PDB entry 7NRL | X-ray diffraction, 1.80 A resolution | chains A and P

Chain A:
Name: 14-3-3 protein sigma
Organism: Homo sapiens
UniProtKB: P31947 (1433S_HUMAN); residues 1-248 here = UniProt positions 1-248
Sequence (253 residues; row label = number of the first residue in the row; numbers below 1 keep their minus sign (Gly-4 is residue -4)):
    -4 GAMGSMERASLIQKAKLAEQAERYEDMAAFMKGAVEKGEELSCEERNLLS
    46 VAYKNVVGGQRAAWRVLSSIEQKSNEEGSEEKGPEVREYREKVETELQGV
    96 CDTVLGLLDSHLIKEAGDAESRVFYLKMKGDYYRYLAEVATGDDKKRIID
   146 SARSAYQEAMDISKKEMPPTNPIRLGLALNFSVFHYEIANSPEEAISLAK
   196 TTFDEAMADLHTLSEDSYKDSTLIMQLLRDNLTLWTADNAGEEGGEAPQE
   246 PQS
Disordered / not traced: -4, 71-77, 232-248
Covalently attached groups: 2-(hydroxymethyl)-5-(2-phenylimidazol-1-yl)phenol (UPK) linked to Lys9, Lys122, Lys195
Modified positions: Cys38 (S-hydroxycysteine; CSO)
Construct notes: expression tag (-4 to 0)
Metal / ion sites: Mg2+: Glu35, Glu110, Glu188
Residues lining bound ligands:
  - UPK (2-(hydroxymethyl)-5-(2-phenylimidazol-1-yl)phenol), molecule 1: Ala-3, Met-2, Met1, Phe25, Glu83, Tyr84, Lys87
  - UPK, molecule 2: Cys38, Asn42, Glu115, Phe119, Pro167, Ile168, Gly171, Leu172, Asp215, Ile219
  - UPK, molecule 3: Arg224, Leu227, Thr228, Thr231
UniProt features mapped onto this chain:
  - site (Interaction with phosphoserine on interacting protein): Arg56, Arg129
  - modified residue (Phosphoserine): Ser5, Ser74, Ser248
From the paper describing this entry:
  - binding site for UPK: Lys122

Chain P:
Name: Peptidyl-prolyl cis-trans isomerase NIMA-interacting 1
Notes: EC 5.2.1.8
UniProtKB: Q13526 (PIN1_HUMAN); residues 61-77 here = UniProt positions 61-77
Sequence (17 residues; numbered 61 to 77; the number before each row is that of its first residue):
    61 LVKHSQSRRPSSWRQEK
Disordered / not traced: 61-68, 76-77
Modified positions: Ser72 (phosphoserine; SEP)
UniProt features mapped onto this chain:
  - modified residue: Ser71 (Phosphoserine)
  - mutagenesis: Lys63 (K63A: Loss of peptidyl-prolyl cis/trans isomerase activity. No effect on the interaction with IRAK3/IRAK-M. Abolishes IL33-mediated increase of IRAK3/IRAK-M protein levels), Ser71 (S71D/E: Loss of peptidyl-prolyl cis/trans isomerase activity, nuclear localization and cellular function)
From the paper describing this entry:
  - post-translational modification sites: Ser72

Chain A / chain P interface:
Contacting residue pairs (16):
  Arg56(A) - Ser72(P)
  Arg129(A) - Ser72(P)
  Tyr130(A) - Ser72(P)
  Leu174(A) - Ser71(P)
  Leu174(A) - Ser72(P)
  Leu174(A) - Trp73(P)
  Asn175(A) - Ser72(P)
  Asn175(A) - Trp73(P)  hydrogen bond (side chain-backbone)
  Val178(A) - Ser71(P)
  Glu182(A) - Pro70(P)
  Ile219(A) - Trp73(P)
  Asn226(A) - Pro70(P)
  Asn226(A) - Ser71(P)  hydrogen bond (side chain-backbone)
  Leu229(A) - Arg69(P)
  Leu229(A) - Pro70(P)  hydrophobic
  Trp230(A) - Pro70(P)  hydrophobic
Interface residues without a listed pair, chain A (15 interface residues in all): Lys49, Lys122, Gly171, Leu222
Interface residues without a listed pair, chain P (6 interface residues in all): Arg74

In short:
The interface between chain A and chain P involves 15 residues on one side and 6 on the other, with 2 hydrogen
bonds. Polar pairs include Asn175(A)-Trp73(P) and Asn226(A)-Ser71(P). Covalently linked compound UPK: at
Lys9(A), Lys122(A) and Lys195(A). From the paper: a binding site for UPK at Lys122(A); a modification site at
Ser72(P).
Chain A is 14-3-3 protein sigma (Homo sapiens) and chain P is Peptidyl-prolyl cis-trans isomerase
NIMA-interacting 1; the structure, 14-3-3 sigma with Pin1 binding site pS72 and covalently bound LvD1032, was
determined by X-ray diffraction (same publication as 7AOG, 7AXN, 7AYF, 7AZ1, 7AZ2, 7BDP and 17 further
entries).
